PDB entry 9MX3 | electron microscopy, 3.00 A resolution | chains A and B of the 3 polymer chains in the assembly

[Chain A]
Molecule: AncD1D2
Organism: synthetic construct
Amino-acid sequence (652 residues; numbered 1 to 652; the number before each row is that of its first residue):
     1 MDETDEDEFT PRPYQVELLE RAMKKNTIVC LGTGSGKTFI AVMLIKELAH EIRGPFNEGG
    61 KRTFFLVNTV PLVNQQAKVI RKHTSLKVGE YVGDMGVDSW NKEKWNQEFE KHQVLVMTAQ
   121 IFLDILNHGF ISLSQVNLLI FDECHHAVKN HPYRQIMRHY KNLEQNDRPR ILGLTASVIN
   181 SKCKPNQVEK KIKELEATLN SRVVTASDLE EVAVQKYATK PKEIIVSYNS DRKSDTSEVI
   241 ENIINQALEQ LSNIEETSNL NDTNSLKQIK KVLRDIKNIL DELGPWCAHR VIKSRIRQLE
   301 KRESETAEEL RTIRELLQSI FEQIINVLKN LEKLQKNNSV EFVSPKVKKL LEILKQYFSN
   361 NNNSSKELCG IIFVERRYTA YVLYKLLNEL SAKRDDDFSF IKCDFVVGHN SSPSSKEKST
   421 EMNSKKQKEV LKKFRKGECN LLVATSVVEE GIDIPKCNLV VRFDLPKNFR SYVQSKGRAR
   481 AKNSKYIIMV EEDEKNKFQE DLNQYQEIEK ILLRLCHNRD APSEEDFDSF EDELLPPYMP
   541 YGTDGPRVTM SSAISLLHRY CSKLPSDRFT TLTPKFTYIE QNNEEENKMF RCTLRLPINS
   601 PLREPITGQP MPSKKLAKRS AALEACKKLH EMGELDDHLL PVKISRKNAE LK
Unresolved in the structure: 1-5, 647-652
Small-molecule neighbours: ADP (adenosine-5'-diphosphate): Glu8, Thr10, Pro11, Arg12, Gln15, Gly32, Thr33, Gly34, Ser35, Gly36, Lys37, Thr38, Phe39, Lys216
Reported in the primary citation:
  - conformationally variable residues (loop rearrangement): His409, Gln427
  - binding site for the 27-nt RNA strand (chain B): Val70

[Chain B]
Molecule: 27-nt RNA strand
Sequence (27 nucleotides; row label = number of the first residue in the row):
     1 CGAUGGAUAC UAACUAUCAG GACGUAU
Unresolved in the structure: 1-7, 24-27

[How chain A and chain B interact]
Pairs across the interface (28; chain A residue first):
  Asn68(A) - A19(B)  sugar contact
  Thr69(A) - A19(B)  phosphate contact
  Val70(A) - A19(B)  hydrogen bond to the phosphate
  Gly93(A) - G20(B)  hydrogen bond to the phosphate
  Gly93(A) - G21(B)  phosphate contact
  Thr118(A) - G20(B)  hydrogen bond to the phosphate
  Gln120(A) - A19(B)  sugar contact
  Gln120(A) - G20(B)  sugar contact
  Glu375(A) - U15(B)  hydrogen bond to the sugar
  Glu375(A) - A16(B)  sugar contact
  Arg377(A) - A16(B)  salt bridge to the phosphate
  Arg377(A) - U17(B)  salt bridge to the phosphate
  Gly408(A) - U17(B)  hydrogen bond to the phosphate
  Gly408(A) - C18(B)  phosphate contact
  His409(A) - C18(B)  salt bridge to the phosphate
  His409(A) - A19(B)  salt bridge to the phosphate
  Asn410(A) - A19(B)  hydrogen bond to the base
  Ser411(A) - U17(B)  phosphate contact
  Ser411(A) - C18(B)  hydrogen bond to the phosphate
  Lys416(A) - U15(B)  salt bridge to the phosphate
  Lys416(A) - A16(B)  salt bridge to the phosphate
  Thr445(A) - A16(B)  phosphate contact
  Thr445(A) - U17(B)  phosphate contact
  Val447(A) - U17(B)  phosphate contact
  Val447(A) - C18(B)  phosphate contact
  Arg559(A) - G20(B)  sugar contact
  Lys563(A) - A22(B)  salt bridge to the phosphate
  Arg568(A) - C23(B)  phosphate contact
Other interface residues (no listed pair), chain A (30 interface residues in all): Val92, Val97, Asp98, Ile121, Arg376, Val407, Ser446, Ser562, Lys588, Phe590, Ser613, Lys614
Other interface residues (no listed pair), chain B (12 interface residues in all): C10, U11, A12

[Overview]
The interface between chain A and chain B involves 30 residues on one side and 12 on the other, with 7
hydrogen bonds and 7 salt bridges. Among the polar pairs are Asn410(A)-A19(B), Glu375(A)-U15(B) and
Val70(A)-A19(B). From the paper: a binding site for the 27-nt RNA strand (chain B) at Val70(A); conformational
variability at His409(A) and Gln427(A).
Chain A is AncD1D2 (synthetic construct) and chain B is a 27-nt RNA strand; the structure, Cryo-EM structure
of ancestral Dicer helicase bound to 27-bp dsRNA in post-hydrolysis semi-closed state, was determined by
electron microscopy, deposited together with 9MW6, 9MW7, 9MW8 and 9MX5.
